Entry 2XQQ (X-ray diffraction, 1.31 A resolution); this record covers chains A and C of the 4 polymer chains in the assembly.

Chain A (and C):
Protein: Dynein light chain 2, cytoplasmic
Source organism: Homo sapiens
Notes: chain C of this document is another copy of the same molecule, construct and numbering; everything in this record applies to it too
UniProtKB: Q96FJ2 (DYL2_HUMAN); numbering as in UniProt (aligned over 1-89)
Chain sequence (89 residues; each row starts with the number of its first residue):
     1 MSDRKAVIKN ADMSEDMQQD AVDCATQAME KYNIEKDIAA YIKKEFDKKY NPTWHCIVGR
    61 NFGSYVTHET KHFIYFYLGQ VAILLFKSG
Disordered / not traced: 1-2 (chain C: 1-3)
Swiss-Prot annotation at these positions:
  - site: Tyr41 (Interaction with myosin V motor complex)

How chain A and chain C interact:
Pairs across the interface (58):
  Glu35(A) with Asn61(C); Phe62(C); Gly63(C), hydrogen bond (side chain-backbone)
  Lys36(A) with Gly63(C); Ser64(C)
  Ala39(A) with Ser64(C); Tyr65(C)
  Ala40(A) with Tyr65(C), hydrophobic
  Lys43(A) with Tyr65(C); Thr67(C), hydrogen bond
  Lys44(A) with Tyr65(C), hydrogen bond
  Thr53(A) with Thr67(C)
  His55(A) with Tyr65(C); Val66(C); Thr67(C), hydrogen bond (side chain-backbone); Phe86(C); Ser88(C), hydrogen bond
  Cys56(A) with Ser64(C); Tyr65(C), hydrogen bond (backbone-backbone)
  Ile57(A) with Ile57(C), hydrophobic; Phe62(C), hydrophobic; Gly63(C); Ser64(C)
  Val58(A) with Phe62(C); Gly63(C), hydrogen bond (backbone-backbone)
  Gly59(A) with Asn61(C); Phe62(C)
  Arg60(A) with Asn61(C), hydrogen bond (backbone-side chain)
  Asn61(A) with Glu35(C), hydrogen bond; Gly59(C); Arg60(C), hydrogen bond (side chain-backbone); Asn61(C), hydrogen bond (backbone-backbone)
  Phe62(A) with Glu35(C), hydrogen bond (backbone-side chain); Ile57(C), hydrophobic; Val58(C); Gly59(C); Phe62(C), hydrophobic
  Gly63(A) with Glu35(C); Lys36(C); Ile57(C); Val58(C), hydrogen bond (backbone-backbone)
  Ser64(A) with Lys36(C); Ala39(C); Cys56(C); Ile57(C)
  Tyr65(A) with Ala39(C); Ala40(C), hydrophobic; Lys43(C); Lys44(C); His55(C); Cys56(C), hydrogen bond (backbone-backbone)
  Val66(A) with His55(C)
  Thr67(A) with Lys43(C), hydrogen bond; Thr53(C); His55(C), hydrogen bond (backbone-side chain)
  Phe86(A) with His55(C)
  Ser88(A) with His55(C), hydrogen bond; Ser88(C), hydrogen bond (side chain-backbone)
Other interface residues (no listed pair), chain A (25 interface residues in all): Trp54, Leu84, Gly89
Other interface residues (no listed pair), chain C (25 interface residues in all): Trp54, Leu84, Gly89

In short:
Chain A and chain C each contribute 25 residues to their interface, with 18 hydrogen bonds. Among the polar
pairs are Glu35(A)-Gly63(C), Lys43(A)-Thr67(C) and Lys44(A)-Tyr65(C).
Both chains are Dynein light chain 2, cytoplasmic (Homo sapiens). Entry 2XQQ (Human dynein light chain
(DYNLL2) in complex with an in vitro evolved peptide (Ac-SRGTQTE)) was determined by X-ray diffraction,
deposited together with 3P8M.
